PDB entry 4UE5 | electron microscopy, 9.00 A resolution (very low resolution: no residue pairs are listed; an interface is given only as per-side residue counts) | chains A and D of the 7 polymer chains in the assembly

Chain A:
Molecule: 7S RNA
From: Canis lupus familiaris
Notes: fragment: srp rna
Sequence (299 nucleotides; each row starts with the number of its first residue):
     1 GCCGGGCGCG GUGGCGCGCG CCUGUAGUCC CAGCUACUCG GGAGGCUGAG GCAGGAGGAU
    61 CGCUUGAGCC CAGGAGUUCU GGGCUGCAGU GCGCUAUGCC GAUCGGGUGU CCGCACUAAG
   121 UUCGGCAUCA AUAUGGUGAC CUCCCGGGAG CGGGGGACCA CCAGGUUGCC UAAGGAGGGG
   181 UGAACCGGCC CAGGUCGGAA ACGGAGCAGG UCAAAACUCC CGUGCUGAUC AGUAGUGGGA
   241 UCGCGCCUGU GAAUAGCCAC UGCACUCCAG CCUGUGCAAC AUAGCGAGAC CCCGUCUCU

Chain D:
Protein: Signal recognition particle 54 kDa protein
From: Canis lupus familiaris
UniProtKB: P61010 (SRP54_CANFA); numbering as in UniProt (aligned over 1-433)
Sequence (433 residues; row label = number of the first residue in the row):
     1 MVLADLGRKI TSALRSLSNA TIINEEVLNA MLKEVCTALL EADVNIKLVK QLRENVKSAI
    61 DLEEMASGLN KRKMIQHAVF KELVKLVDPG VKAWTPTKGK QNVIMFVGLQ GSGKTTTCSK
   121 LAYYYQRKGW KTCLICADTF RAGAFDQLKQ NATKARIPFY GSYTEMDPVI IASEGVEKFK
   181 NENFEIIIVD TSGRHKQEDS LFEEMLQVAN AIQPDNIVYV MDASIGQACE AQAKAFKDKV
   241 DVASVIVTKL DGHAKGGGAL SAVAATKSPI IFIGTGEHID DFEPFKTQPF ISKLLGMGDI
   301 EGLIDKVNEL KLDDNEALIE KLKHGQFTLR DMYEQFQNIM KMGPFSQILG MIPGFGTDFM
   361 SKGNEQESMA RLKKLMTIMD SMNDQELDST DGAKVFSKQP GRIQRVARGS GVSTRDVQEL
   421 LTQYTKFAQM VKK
UniProt features mapped onto this chain:
  - binding site (GTP): Gly-108 to Thr-115, Asp-190 to Arg-194, Thr-248 to Asp-251

Chain A / chain D interface:
At this resolution (9 A) residue pairs are not listed: 4 residues of chain A and 4 of chain D lie at the interface.

In short:
The chain A/chain D interface involves 4 residues from each chain. Curated annotation (UniProt) lists 17
GTP-binding residues on chain D.
Chain A is 7S RNA and chain D is Signal recognition particle 54 kDa protein, both from Canis lupus familiaris;
the structure, Structural basis for targeting and elongation arrest of Bacillus signal recognition particle,
was determined by electron microscopy (same publication as 4UE4).
